PDB entry 1KH2 | X-ray diffraction, 2.30 A resolution | chains C and D of the 4 polymer chains in the assembly

[Chain C (and D)]
Name: Argininosuccinate Synthetase
From: Thermus thermophilus
Notes: EC 6.3.4.5; chain D of this document is another copy of the same molecule, construct and numbering; everything in this record applies to it too
Reference sequence: P59846 (ASSY_THET8); residues 1-400 here = UniProt positions 1-400
Chain sequence (400 residues; numbered 1 to 400; the number before each row is that of its first residue):
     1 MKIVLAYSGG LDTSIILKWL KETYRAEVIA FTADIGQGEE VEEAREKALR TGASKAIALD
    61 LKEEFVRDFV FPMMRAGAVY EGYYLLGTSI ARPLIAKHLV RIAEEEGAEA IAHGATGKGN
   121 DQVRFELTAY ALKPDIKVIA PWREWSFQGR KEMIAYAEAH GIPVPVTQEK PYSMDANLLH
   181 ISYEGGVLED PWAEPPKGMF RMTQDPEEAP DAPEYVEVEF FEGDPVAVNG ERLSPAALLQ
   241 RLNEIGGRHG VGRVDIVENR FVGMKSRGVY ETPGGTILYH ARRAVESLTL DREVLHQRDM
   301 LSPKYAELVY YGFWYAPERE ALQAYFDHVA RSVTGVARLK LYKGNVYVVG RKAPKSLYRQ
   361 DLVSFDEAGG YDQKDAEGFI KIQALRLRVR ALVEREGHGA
Unresolved in the structure: 166-170, 366-369, 396-400 (chain D: 166-170, 365-369, 396-400)
Swiss-Prot annotation at these positions:
  - binding site (ATP): A6 to S14, A33, G114
  - binding site (L-citrulline): Y84, S89, N120, R124, S173, S182, E258, Y270
  - binding site (L-aspartate): T116, N120, D121
Small-molecule neighbours: ATP (adenosine-5'-triphosphate): A6, Y7, S8, G9, G10, L11, D12, T13, F31, T32, A33, Q37, R92, I95, H113, G114, A115, F125, S173, D175

[Chain C / chain D interface]
Residue-residue contacts (185; chain C residue first):
  Y80(C) - H296(D)  hydrogen bond
  E81(C) - R283(D)
  E81(C) - L295(D)
  E81(C) - H296(D)  salt bridge
  Y83(C) - H280(D)  hydrogen bond
  Y83(C) - R283(D)
  G117(C) - Q373(D)
  G117(C) - A376(D)
  K118(C) - D361(D)
  K118(C) - L362(D)
  K118(C) - S364(D)
  K118(C) - Y371(D)  hydrogen bond (backbone-side chain)
  Q122(C) - A376(D)
  E126(C) - I380(D)
  L127(C) - A384(D)  hydrophobic
  Y130(C) - K381(D)
  Y130(C) - A384(D)  hydrophobic
  Y130(C) - R388(D)
  A131(C) - A391(D)
  P134(C) - R388(D)  hydrogen bond (backbone-side chain)
  P134(C) - A391(D)
  P134(C) - L392(D)  hydrophobic
  W142(C) - Q373(D)
  R143(C) - Q373(D)
  R143(C) - E377(D)
  R143(C) - I380(D)
  E189(C) - Y358(D)  hydrogen bond (backbone-side chain)
  E189(C) - Q360(D)
  E189(C) - V363(D)
  E189(C) - S364(D)  hydrogen bond
  D190(C) - Q360(D)
  P191(C) - G350(D)
  P191(C) - R351(D)  hydrogen bond (backbone-side chain)
  P191(C) - Y358(D)  hydrophobic
  W192(C) - E217(D)
  W192(C) - V336(D)
  W192(C) - R338(D)
  W192(C) - G350(D)
  W192(C) - R351(D)
  W192(C) - K352(D)
  A193(C) - V349(D)
  E194(C) - Y215(D)  hydrogen bond
  E194(C) - R338(D)  salt bridge
  E194(C) - K340(D)  salt bridge
  E194(C) - V349(D)
  P206(C) - Y342(D)
  P206(C) - Y347(D)
  E207(C) - P213(D)
  E207(C) - Y342(D)
  Y215(C) - E194(D)  hydrogen bond
  E217(C) - W192(D)
  D255(C) - V348(D)
  D255(C) - R351(D)  salt bridge
  I256(C) - R351(D)
  V257(C) - S287(D)
  V257(C) - L288(D)  hydrophobic
  V257(C) - R351(D)
  N259(C) - R292(D)
  N259(C) - L295(D)
  R260(C) - R292(D)  hydrogen bond (backbone-side chain)
  R260(C) - V363(D)
  F261(C) - R292(D)  hydrogen bond (backbone-side chain)
  F261(C) - F379(D)  hydrophobic
  F261(C) - Q383(D)
  V262(C) - Y371(D)
  G263(C) - Y371(D)
  M264(C) - L357(D)
  M264(C) - L362(D)  hydrophobic
  K265(C) - S287(D)  hydrogen bond (side chain-backbone)
  K265(C) - L288(D)
  K265(C) - L290(D)  hydrogen bond (side chain-backbone)
  K265(C) - L357(D)
  K265(C) - Y358(D)
  K265(C) - V363(D)
  S266(C) - Y358(D)
  R267(C) - V349(D)
  R267(C) - R351(D)
  R267(C) - Y358(D)
  H280(C) - Y83(D)  hydrogen bond
  R283(C) - E81(D)
  R283(C) - G82(D)
  R283(C) - Y83(D)
  S287(C) - V257(D)
  S287(C) - K265(D)  hydrogen bond (backbone-side chain)
  L288(C) - V257(D)  hydrophobic
  L288(C) - K265(D)
  L290(C) - K265(D)  hydrogen bond (backbone-side chain)
  R292(C) - N259(D)
  R292(C) - R260(D)  hydrogen bond (side chain-backbone)
  R292(C) - F261(D)  hydrogen bond (side chain-backbone)
  R292(C) - G263(D)
  R292(C) - Y311(D)  hydrogen bond
  E293(C) - Y311(D)
  L295(C) - E81(D)
  L295(C) - N259(D)
  H296(C) - Y80(D)  hydrogen bond
  H296(C) - E81(D)  salt bridge
  H296(C) - E307(D)  salt bridge
  H296(C) - Y311(D)  hydrogen bond
  M300(C) - M300(D)
  M300(C) - P303(D)  hydrophobic
  P303(C) - M300(D)  hydrophobic
  E307(C) - H296(D)  salt bridge
  E307(C) - M300(D)
  Y311(C) - R292(D)
  Y311(C) - H296(D)  hydrogen bond
  F313(C) - Q383(D)
  F313(C) - R386(D)
  P317(C) - R386(D)
  P317(C) - L387(D)
  P317(C) - R390(D)
  E318(C) - R386(D)  salt bridge
  E320(C) - R390(D)  salt bridge
  V336(C) - W192(D)
  R338(C) - W192(D)
  K340(C) - E194(D)  salt bridge
  K340(C) - E207(D)  salt bridge
  Y342(C) - P206(D)  hydrophobic
  Y342(C) - E207(D)
  Y342(C) - K343(D)
  K343(C) - Y342(D)
  K343(C) - K343(D)
  K343(C) - Y347(D)
  G344(C) - N345(D)  hydrogen bond (backbone-side chain)
  G344(C) - Y347(D)
  N345(C) - G344(D)  hydrogen bond (side chain-backbone)
  N345(C) - N345(D)
  Y347(C) - P206(D)
  Y347(C) - K343(D)
  Y347(C) - G344(D)
  V348(C) - D255(D)
  V349(C) - A193(D)
  V349(C) - E194(D)
  V349(C) - R267(D)
  G350(C) - P191(D)
  G350(C) - W192(D)
  R351(C) - P191(D)  hydrogen bond (backbone-backbone)
  R351(C) - W192(D)
  R351(C) - D255(D)  salt bridge
  R351(C) - I256(D)
  R351(C) - V257(D)
  R351(C) - R267(D)
  K352(C) - W192(D)
  L357(C) - K265(D)
  Y358(C) - E189(D)  hydrogen bond (side chain-backbone)
  Y358(C) - P191(D)
  Y358(C) - K265(D)
  Q360(C) - E189(D)
  L362(C) - K118(D)  hydrogen bond (backbone-side chain)
  L362(C) - M264(D)  hydrophobic
  V363(C) - K118(D)
  V363(C) - K265(D)
  S364(C) - K118(D)  hydrogen bond (backbone-side chain)
  S364(C) - E189(D)
  F365(C) - T116(D)
  F365(C) - K118(D)
  Y371(C) - G117(D)  hydrogen bond (side chain-backbone)
  Y371(C) - K118(D)
  Y371(C) - V262(D)
  Q373(C) - R143(D)
  K374(C) - R143(D)
  A376(C) - G117(D)
  A376(C) - Q122(D)
  E377(C) - R143(D)
  F379(C) - F261(D)  hydrophobic
  I380(C) - E126(D)
  I380(C) - R143(D)
  K381(C) - Y130(D)
  Q383(C) - L127(D)
  Q383(C) - F261(D)
  Q383(C) - F313(D)
  A384(C) - L127(D)
  A384(C) - Y130(D)  hydrophobic
  R386(C) - F313(D)
  R386(C) - E318(D)  salt bridge
  L387(C) - L127(D)
  L387(C) - A131(D)  hydrophobic
  L387(C) - P317(D)
  R388(C) - Y130(D)
  R388(C) - P134(D)  hydrogen bond (side chain-backbone)
  R390(C) - P317(D)
  R390(C) - E320(D)  salt bridge
  A391(C) - A131(D)
  A391(C) - P134(D)
  L392(C) - P134(D)  hydrophobic
Interface residues without a listed pair, chain C (97 interface residues in all): G82, V123, P195, P213, Y279, D299, K304, A316, D361
Interface residues without a listed pair, chain D (96 interface residues in all): V123, W142, S266, Y279, E286, E293, D299, K304, Y315, A316

[Summary]
Chain C and chain D form an interface of 97 and 96 residues respectively; the contacts include 30 hydrogen
bonds and 14 salt bridges. Among the polar pairs are E81(C)-H296(D), E194(C)-R338(D) and E194(C)-K340(D).
Chain C binds ATP.
Chain C and chain D are both Argininosuccinate Synthetase (Thermus thermophilus); the structure, Crystal
Structure of Thermus thermophilus HB8 Argininosuccinate Synthetase in complex with ATP, was determined by
X-ray diffraction together with 1KH1 and 1KOR from the same study.
